Entry 4WMA (X-ray diffraction, 1.62 A resolution); this record covers chains A and D.

Chain A:
Molecule: Xyloside xylosyltransferase 1
Source organism: Mus musculus
Notes: EC 2.4.2.-
UniProt: Q3U4G3 (XXLT1_MOUSE); residue numbers follow UniProt; this construct covers 87-392
Amino-acid sequence (306 residues; row label = number of the first residue in the row):
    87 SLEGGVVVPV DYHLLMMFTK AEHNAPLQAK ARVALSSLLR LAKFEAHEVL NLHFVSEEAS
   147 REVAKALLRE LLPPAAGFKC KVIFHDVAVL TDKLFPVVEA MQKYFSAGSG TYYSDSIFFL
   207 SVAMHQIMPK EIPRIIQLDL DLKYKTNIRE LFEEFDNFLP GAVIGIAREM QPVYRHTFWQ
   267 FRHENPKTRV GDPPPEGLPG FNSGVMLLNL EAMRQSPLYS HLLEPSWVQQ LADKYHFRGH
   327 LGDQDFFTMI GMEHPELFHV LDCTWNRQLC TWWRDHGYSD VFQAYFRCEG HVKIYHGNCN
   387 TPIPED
Unresolved in the structure: 87-92, 392
Curated features (UniProtKB/Swiss-Prot):
  - region: His262 to Trp265 (Interaction with target proteins)
  - binding site (UDP-alpha-D-xylose): Met103 to Thr105, Leu226, Ser289, Leu327, Gln330
  - binding site (Mn(2+)): Asp225, Asp227, His382
  - binding site (a glycoprotein): Gln330, Trp359, Asn384
  - mutagenesis: Asp225 (D225N: No effect on enzyme activity), Glu255 (E255A: Abolishes enzyme activity), Gln257 (Q257A: Reduces enzyme activity), His262 (H262A: Reduces enzyme activity), Trp265 (W265A: Slightly reduces enzyme activity), Gln266 (Q266K: No effect on enzyme activity), Ser289 (S289A: Slightly reduces enzyme activity), Asp319 (D319N: No significant effect on enzyme activity), Arg324 (R324S: Reduces enzyme activity), Gly325 (G325S: Strongly reduces enzyme activity), His326 (H326A: Abolishes enzyme activity), Asp329 (D329A: Increases enzyme activity), 4 further mutagenesis entries in UniProt
Cystine bridges: Cys349-Cys374, Cys356-Cys385
Ion coordination: Mn2+: Asp225, Asp227, His382 (together with uridine-5'-diphosphate-glucose)
Ligand contacts: uridine-5'-diphosphate-glucose (UPG): Met103, Phe104, Thr105, Lys106, Asn110, Leu113, Lys116, Phe204, Asp225, Leu226, Asp227, Asn288, Ser289, His326, Leu327, Asp329, Gln330, His382, Asn384, Cys385
Reported in the primary citation:
  - Mn2+ coordination: Asp225 to Asp227
  - binding site for uridine-5'-diphosphate-glucose: Ser289, Leu327, Gln330
  - binding site for alpha-D-xylopyranose: Gln330, Asn384
  - catalytic residues: Gln330
  - mutagenesis - Q330A, W359A: abolished catalytic activity
  - mutagenesis - E255A, Q257A, S289A, H326A, W358A, N384A: decreased catalytic activity
  - mutagenesis - D225N: unchanged catalytic activity
  - mutagenesis - D329A: increased catalytic activity
  - mutagenesis - H262A, W265A: decreased catalytic activity with Coagulation factor IX (chain D)
  - disease-associated variants - Q266K, D319N: unchanged catalytic activity
  - disease-associated variants - R324S, G325S: decreased catalytic activity

Chain D:
Molecule: Coagulation factor IX
Source organism: Homo sapiens
Notes: EC 3.4.21.22
UniProt: P00740 (FA9_HUMAN); residues 46-84 here correspond to UniProt positions 92-130 (UniProt number = residue number + 46)
Amino-acid sequence (50 residues; row label = number of the first residue in the row):
    43 MDIVDGDQCE SNPCLNGGSC KDDINSYECW CPFGFEGKNC ELLEHHHHHH
Unresolved in the structure: 43-49, 85-92
Sequence notes: initiating methionine (43); expression tag (44-45, 85-92)
Curated features (UniProtKB/Swiss-Prot):
  - binding site (Ca(2+)): Asp47, Gly48, Gln50, Asp64, Asp65
  - modified residue: Asp64 (3R: -3-hydroxyaspartate), Ser68 (Phosphoserine)
  - glycosylation: Ser53 (O-linked (Glc...) serine), Ser61 (O-linked (Fuc...) serine)
Cystine bridges: Cys51-Cys62, Cys56-Cys71, Cys73-Cys82
Covalent attachments: glycan linked to Ser53
Reported in the primary citation:
  - post-translational modification sites: Ser61 (citing earlier work)

Interface between chain A and chain D:
Pairs across the interface - 18 pairs, chain A then chain D:
  Ala193(A) - Cys51(D)  hydrophobic
  Ala193(A) - Cys62(D)  hydrophobic
  Gly194(A) - Cys62(D)
  His262(A) - Asn54(D)  hydrogen bond (side chain-backbone)
  His262(A) - Pro55(D)
  His262(A) - Cys56(D)  hydrogen bond (side chain-backbone)
  His262(A) - Leu57(D)
  Trp265(A) - Leu57(D)
  Trp265(A) - Trp72(D)  hydrophobic
  Arg324(A) - Ser61(D)
  Gly325(A) - Ser61(D)  hydrogen bond (backbone-side chain)
  His326(A) - Cys51(D)  hydrogen bond (side chain-backbone)
  His326(A) - Ser53(D)
  His326(A) - Ser61(D)  hydrogen bond (backbone-side chain)
  Trp359(A) - Ser53(D)
  His362(A) - Pro74(D)
  Gly363(A) - Phe77(D)
  Tyr364(A) - Leu57(D)
Other interface residues (no listed pair), chain A (13 interface residues in all): Trp358, Asp361
Other interface residues (no listed pair), chain D (13 interface residues in all): Gln50, Glu52

Overview:
Chain A and chain D each contribute 13 residues to their interface; the contacts include 5 hydrogen bonds.
Polar contacts include His262(A)-Asn54(D), His262(A)-Cys56(D) and Gly325(A)-Ser61(D). Bound to chain A:
uridine-5'-diphosphate-glucose. From the paper: the catalytic residue Gln330(A); E255A, Q257A and S289A of
chain A, among others, reduce catalytic activity; 16 substitutions were tested in all.
Here chain A is Xyloside xylosyltransferase 1 (Mus musculus) and chain D is Coagulation factor IX (Homo
sapiens). Entry 4WMA (Crystal structure of mouse Xyloside xylosyltransferase 1 complexed with
manganese,acceptor ligand and UDP-Glucose) was determined by X-ray diffraction together with 4WM0, 4WMB, 4WMI,
4WMK and 4WN2 from the same study.
